6GGI - chains A and B; structure by X-ray diffraction, 1.80 A resolution.

Chain A (and B):
Molecule: Cyclooctat-9-en-7-ol synthase
From: Streptomyces melanosporofaciens
Notes: EC 4.2.3.146; chain B of this document is another copy of the same molecule, construct and numbering; everything in this record applies to it too
UniProtKB: C9K1X5 (COTB2_STRMJ); residue numbers follow UniProt; this construct covers 1-307
Sequence (318 residues; each row starts with the number of its first residue):
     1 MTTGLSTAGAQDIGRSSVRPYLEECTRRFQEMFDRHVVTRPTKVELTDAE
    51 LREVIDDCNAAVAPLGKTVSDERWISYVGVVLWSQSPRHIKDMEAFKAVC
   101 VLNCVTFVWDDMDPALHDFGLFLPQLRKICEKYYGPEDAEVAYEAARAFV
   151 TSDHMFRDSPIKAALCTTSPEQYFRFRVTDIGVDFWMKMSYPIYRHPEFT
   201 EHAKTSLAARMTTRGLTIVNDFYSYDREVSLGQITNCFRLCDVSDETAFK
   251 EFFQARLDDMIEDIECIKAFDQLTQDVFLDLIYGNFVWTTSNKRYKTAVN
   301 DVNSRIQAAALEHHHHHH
Disordered / not traced: 1-13, 308-318 (chain B: 1-8, 309-318)
Sequence notes: expression tag (308-318)
Metal / ion sites: Mg2+ site 1: Glu72, Lys91, Asp301; Mg2+ site 2: Asp110 (together with pyrophosphate); Mg2+ site 3: Glu131, Tyr134 (shared with Gly9(B) of chain B); Mg2+ site 4: Asn220, Ser224, Glu228 (together with pyrophosphate); K+: Ala255, Asp259
Small-molecule neighbours:
  - acetonitrile (CCN): Pro170, Phe252, Ala255, Arg256
  - 2-fluoro-3,7,18-dolabellatriene (EXW): Val80, Asn103, Thr106, Phe107, Asp110, Phe149, Asp180, Ile181, Gly182, Val183, Phe185, Trp186, Met189, Leu216, Asn220, Leu281, Asn285, Trp288, Tyr295
  - pyrophosphate (PPV): Phe107, Asp110, Arg177, Asp180, Ile181, Asn220, Ser224, Arg227, Glu228, Arg294, Tyr295
UniProt features mapped onto this chain:
  - motif: Asp110 to Asp113 (DDXXD motif), Asn220 to Glu228 (NSE/DTE motif)
  - binding site (Mg(2+)): Asp110, Asn220, Ser224, Glu228
  - mutagenesis: Phe107 (F107A/G: Produces R-cembrene-A), Asp110 (D110E: No change in product (cyclooctat-9-en-7-ol)), Asp111 (D111E: Abolishes activity, no product), Asp113 (D113E: No change in product (cyclooctat-9-en-7-ol)), Phe149 (F149G/H/L/V: Produces cyclooctat-9-en-7-ol; F149Y: Abolishes activity, no product), Trp288 (W288G: Produces 3,7,18-dolabellatriene)
What the authors report for this chain:
  - binding site for pyrophosphate: Arg227, Arg294, Tyr295
  - contacts within the chain: Asp111-Arg294 (salt bridge), Asn220-Tyr295 (hydrogen bond)
  - mutagenesis - W288F: decreased catalytic activity
  - specificity-determining residues: Phe107, Trp288

Chain A / chain B interface:
Residue-residue contacts (63; chain A residue first):
  Glu140(A) with Glu140(B)
  Glu144(A) with Lys204(B)
  Arg147(A) with Glu201(B), salt bridge; Lys204(B)
  Thr151(A) with Glu201(B)
  Met155(A) with Glu201(B); His202(B)
  Phe156(A) with His202(B); Leu207(B), hydrophobic
  Pro160(A) with Ala269(B)
  Ile161(A) with His202(B); Ala269(B); Phe270(B), hydrophobic
  Ala164(A) with Ala269(B), hydrophobic
  Leu165(A) with Met211(B), hydrophobic
  Thr168(A) with Glu262(B); Cys266(B), hydrogen bond
  Ser169(A) with Glu262(B), hydrogen bond
  Glu171(A) with Glu171(B); Arg214(B), salt bridge
  Gln172(A) with Met211(B); Arg214(B); Glu262(B), hydrogen bond; Asp263(B), hydrogen bond; Cys266(B)
  Arg175(A) with Arg210(B), hydrogen bond (backbone-side chain); Met211(B); Arg214(B); Asp263(B), salt bridge
  Val178(A) with Arg210(B)
  Thr179(A) with Thr205(B), hydrogen bond (side chain-backbone); Arg210(B), hydrogen bond
  Glu201(A) with Arg147(B), salt bridge; Thr151(B); Met155(B)
  His202(A) with Met155(B); Phe156(B); Ile161(B)
  Lys204(A) with Glu144(B); Arg147(B)
  Thr205(A) with Thr179(B), hydrogen bond (backbone-side chain)
  Leu207(A) with Phe156(B), hydrophobic
  Arg210(A) with Arg175(B), hydrogen bond (side chain-backbone); Val178(B); Thr179(B), hydrogen bond
  Met211(A) with Leu165(B), hydrophobic; Gln172(B); Arg175(B), hydrogen bond
  Arg214(A) with Glu171(B), salt bridge; Gln172(B); Arg175(B)
  Glu262(A) with Thr168(B); Ser169(B), hydrogen bond; Gln172(B), hydrogen bond
  Asp263(A) with Gln172(B), hydrogen bond; Arg175(B), salt bridge
  Cys266(A) with Leu165(B), hydrophobic; Thr168(B); Gln172(B)
  Ala269(A) with Pro160(B); Ile161(B); Ala164(B), hydrophobic
  Phe270(A) with Ile161(B), hydrophobic
Interface residues without a listed pair, chain A (34 interface residues in all): Ala148, Phe176, Lys188, Asp259
Interface residues without a listed pair, chain B (34 interface residues in all): Ala148, Phe176, Lys188, Asp259

Overview:
Chain A and chain B each contribute 34 residues to their interface; the contacts include 14 hydrogen bonds and
6 salt bridges. Among the polar pairs are Arg147(A)-Glu201(B), Glu171(A)-Arg214(B) and Arg175(A)-Asp263(B).
From the paper: a binding site for pyrophosphate at Arg227(A), Arg294(A) and Tyr295(A); W288F of chain A
reduces catalytic activity.
Both chains are Cyclooctat-9-en-7-ol synthase (Streptomyces melanosporofaciens). Entry 6GGI (Crystal structure
of CotB2 in complex with 2-fluoro-3,7,18-dolabellatriene) was determined by X-ray diffraction (same
publication as 6GGJ and 6GGK).
